PDB entry 6GO5 | X-ray diffraction, 2.35 A resolution | chains A and H of the 4 polymer chains in the assembly

# Chain A
Name: DNA nucleotidylexotransferase, DNA-directed DNA/RNA polymerase mu
Organism: Mus musculus
Notes: EC 2.7.7.31, 2.7.7.7
UniProt: chimeric construct of P09838, Q9JIW4: residues 132-377 from P09838 (TDT_MOUSE) positions 132-377 (same numbers); residues 378-407 from Q9JIW4 positions 363-392 (UniProt number = residue number - 15); residues 408-511 from P09838 (TDT_MOUSE) positions 407-510 (UniProt number = residue number - 1)
Chain sequence (401 residues; numbered 111 to 511; the number before each row is that of its first residue):
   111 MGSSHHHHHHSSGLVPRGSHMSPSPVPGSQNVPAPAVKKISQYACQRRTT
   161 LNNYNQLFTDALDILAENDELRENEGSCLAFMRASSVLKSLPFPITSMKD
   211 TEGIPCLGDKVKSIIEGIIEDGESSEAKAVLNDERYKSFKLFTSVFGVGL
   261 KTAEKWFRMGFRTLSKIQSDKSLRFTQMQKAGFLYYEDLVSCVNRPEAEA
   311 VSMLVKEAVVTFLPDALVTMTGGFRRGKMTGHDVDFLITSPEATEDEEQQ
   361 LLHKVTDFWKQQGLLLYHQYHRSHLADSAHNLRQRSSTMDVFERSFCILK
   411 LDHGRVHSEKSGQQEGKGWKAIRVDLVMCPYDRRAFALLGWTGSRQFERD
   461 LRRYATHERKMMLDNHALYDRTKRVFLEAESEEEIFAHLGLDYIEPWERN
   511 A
Unresolved in the structure: 111-148, 354-356, 385-395, 418-423
Construct notes: initiating methionine (111); expression tag (112-131); conflict Val401 (Ala386 in Q9JIW4)
Curated features (UniProtKB/Swiss-Prot):
  - region: Val258 to Thr262 (Involved in DNA binding)
  - binding site (a 2'-deoxyribonucleoside 5'-triphosphate): Gly333 to Lys338, His342 to Asp345, Gly450, Trp451
  - binding site (Mg(2+)): Asp343, Asp345, Asp435
  - modified residue: Ser134 (Phosphoserine)
Ion coordination: Na+: Thr253, Val255, Val258 (shared with 1 residue of chain F); Mg2+: Asp343, Asp345 (together with XC5)
Residues lining bound ligands: XC5 (2'-deoxy-5'-O-[(S)-hydroxy{[(S)-hydroxy(phosphonooxy)phosphoryl]methyl}phosphoryl]cytidine): Gly332, Gly333, Phe334, Arg336, Lys338, Thr340, Gly341, His342, Asp343, Asp345, Gly450, Trp451, Thr452, Gly453, Ser454, Arg455, Glu458

# Chain H
Molecule: 12-nt DNA strand
Sequence (12 nucleotides; numbered 1 to 12; the number before each row is that of its first residue):
     1 CGCTGGCAAACA

# Chain A / chain H interface
Contacting residue pairs (18; chain A residue first):
  Gly186(A) - DG5(H)  base contact
  Leu189(A) - DG5(H)  phosphate contact
  Leu189(A) - DG6(H)  phosphate contact
  Arg193(A) - DG5(H)  hydrogen bond to the phosphate
  Thr286(A) - DA12(H)  sugar contact
  Gln287(A) - DA12(H)  hydrogen bond to the phosphate
  Gln379(A) - DA10(H)  hydrogen bond to the phosphate
  Gln379(A) - DC11(H)  phosphate contact
  Tyr380(A) - DA10(H)  sugar contact
  His381(A) - DA9(H)  phosphate contact
  His381(A) - DA10(H)  sugar contact
  Arg382(A) - DA10(H)  phosphate contact
  Arg455(A) - DG6(H)  hydrogen bond to the base
  Glu458(A) - DG6(H)  base contact
  Arg459(A) - DG6(H)  salt bridge to the phosphate
  Arg462(A) - DG6(H)  sugar contact
  Arg463(A) - DG5(H)  phosphate contact
  His467(A) - DG5(H)  phosphate contact
Interface residues without a listed pair, chain A (17 interface residues in all): Ala190, Ser383
Interface residues without a listed pair, chain H (8 interface residues in all): DT4, DC7

# In short
The interface between chain A and chain H involves 17 residues on one side and 8 on the other, with 4 hydrogen
bonds and 1 salt bridge. Polar contacts include Arg455(A)-DG6(H), Arg193(A)-DG5(H) and Gln287(A)-DA12(H).
Ligands of chain A: compound XC5.
Chain A is DNA nucleotidylexotransferase, DNA-directed DNA/RNA polymerase mu (Mus musculus) and chain H is a
12-nt DNA strand; the structure, TdT chimera (Loop1 of pol mu) - Ternary complex with 1-nt gapped DNA
substrate, was determined by X-ray diffraction, deposited together with 6GO3, 6GO4, 6GO6 and 6GO7.
